Entry 1PO2 (X-ray diffraction, 2.90 A resolution); this record covers chains 1 and 4 of the 5 polymer chains in the assembly.

[Chain 1]
Molecule: Poliovirus type 1 mahoney
Organism: Human poliovirus 1
UniProtKB: P03300 (POLH_POL1M); residues 1-302 here correspond to UniProt positions 579-880 (UniProt number = residue number + 578)
Sequence (302 residues; numbered 1 to 302; the number before each row is that of its first residue):
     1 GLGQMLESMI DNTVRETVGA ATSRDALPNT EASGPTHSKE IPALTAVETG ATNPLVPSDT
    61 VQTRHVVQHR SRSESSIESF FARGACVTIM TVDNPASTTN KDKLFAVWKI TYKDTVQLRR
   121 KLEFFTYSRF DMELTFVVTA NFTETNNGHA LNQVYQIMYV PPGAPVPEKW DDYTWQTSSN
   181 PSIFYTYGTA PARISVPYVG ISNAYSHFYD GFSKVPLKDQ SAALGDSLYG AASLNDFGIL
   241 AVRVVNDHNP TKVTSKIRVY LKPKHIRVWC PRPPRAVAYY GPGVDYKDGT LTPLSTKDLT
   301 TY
Not modelled in the structure: 1-19
Residues lining bound ligands: r77975 (J77; (methylpyridazine piperidine ethyloxyphenyl)ethylacetate): Ile110, Thr111, Tyr112, Lys113, Phe130, Met132, Leu134, Tyr159, Pro181, Ile183, Ile194, Val196, Val199, Tyr205, Ser206, Asp236, Phe237, Leu240

[Chain 4]
Molecule: Poliovirus type 1 mahoney
Organism: Human poliovirus 1
Sequence (68 residues; row label = number of the first residue in the row):
     2 GAQVSSQKVG AHENSNRAYG GSTINYTTIN YYRDSASNAA SKQDFSQDPS KFTEPIKDVL
    62 IKTAPMLN
Not modelled in the structure: 17-22

[Interface between chain 1 and chain 4]
Pairs across the interface (43; chain 1 residue first):
  Ala21(1) - Phe46(4)
  Ala21(1) - Ser47(4)  hydrogen bond (backbone-backbone)
  Thr22(1) - Asp45(4)
  Thr22(1) - Ser47(4)
  Ser23(1) - Asp45(4)  hydrogen bond (backbone-backbone)
  Ser23(1) - Ser47(4)
  Arg24(1) - Ser7(4)  hydrogen bond (side chain-backbone)
  Arg24(1) - Lys9(4)  hydrogen bond (backbone-side chain)
  Glu40(1) - Thr64(4)
  Ile41(1) - Thr64(4)  hydrogen bond (backbone-backbone)
  Ile41(1) - Pro66(4)  hydrophobic
  Pro42(1) - Lys63(4)
  Thr45(1) - Met67(4)
  Ala46(1) - Met67(4)
  Ala46(1) - Leu68(4)  hydrophobic
  Thr49(1) - Ile57(4)
  Thr49(1) - Met67(4)
  Ala51(1) - Thr54(4)
  Ala51(1) - Leu61(4)  hydrophobic
  Thr52(1) - Thr54(4)  hydrogen bond (backbone-backbone)
  Pro54(1) - Glu55(4)
  Pro54(1) - Leu61(4)
  Pro54(1) - Lys63(4)  hydrogen bond (backbone-side chain)
  Leu55(1) - Lys63(4)
  Val56(1) - Lys63(4)
  Asp59(1) - Lys63(4)  salt bridge
  Ser71(1) - Lys9(4)
  Ser76(1) - Asp45(4)
  Glu78(1) - Ala41(4)
  Glu78(1) - Asp45(4)
  Asp131(1) - Ala37(4)
  Ser195(1) - Ala37(4)  hydrogen bond (side chain-backbone)
  Ser195(1) - Ser38(4)
  Val196(1) - Ala37(4)
  Pro197(1) - Ala37(4)  hydrophobic
  Lys264(1) - Ala37(4)  hydrogen bond (side chain-backbone)
  Lys264(1) - Ser38(4)
  Lys264(1) - Asn39(4)  hydrogen bond (side chain-backbone)
  His265(1) - Ser36(4)
  His265(1) - Ala37(4)
  His265(1) - Asn39(4)  hydrogen bond (side chain-backbone)
  His265(1) - Ala40(4)  hydrogen bond (side chain-backbone)
  Pro271(1) - Phe53(4)
Also at the interface, not in a pair above, chain 1 (28 interface residues in all): Gly50, Ala82
Also at the interface, not in a pair above, chain 4 (25 interface residues in all): Gln8, Lys43, Pro56, Ala65

[Summary]
28 residues of chain 1 face 25 of chain 4 across their interface; the contacts include 12 hydrogen bonds and 1
salt bridge. Polar contacts include Asp59(1)-Lys63(4), Arg24(1)-Ser7(4) and Arg24(1)-Lys9(4). Bound to chain
1: r77975.
Chain 1 is Poliovirus type 1 mahoney and chain 4 is Poliovirus type 1 mahoney, both from Human poliovirus 1;
the structure, Poliovirus (type 1, mahoney) in complex with R77975, an inhibitor of viral replication, was
determined by X-ray diffraction (same publication as 1PO1).
